Entry 2N2V (solution NMR); this record covers chains A and B.

[Chain A]
Protein: Insulin A chain
UniProt: P01308 (INS_HUMAN); residues 1-21 here correspond to UniProt positions 90-110 (UniProt number = residue number + 89)
Amino-acid sequence (21 residues; numbered 1 to 21; the number before each row is that of its first residue):
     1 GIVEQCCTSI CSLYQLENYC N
Cystine bridges: Cys6-Cys11

[Chain B]
Protein: Insulin B chain
UniProt: P01308 (INS_HUMAN); residues 1-30 here correspond to UniProt positions 25-54 (UniProt number = residue number + 24)
Amino-acid sequence (30 residues; each row starts with the number of its first residue):
     1 FVNQHLCGSH LVEALYLVCG ERGFFVTPAT
Covalently attached groups: covalent link Val26-Ala29
Modified / non-standard residues: Val26 (norvaline; NVA); Ala29 (3-(1h-1,2,3-triazol-5-yl)-l-alanine; HIX)
Sequence notes: engineered mutation Val26 (Tyr50 in P01308), Ala29 (Lys53 in P01308)

[Interface between chain A and chain B]
Residue-residue contacts (26):
  Cys6(A) - His5(B)
  Cys6(A) - Leu6(B)
  Cys7(A) - His5(B)
  Cys7(A) - Leu6(B)
  Cys7(A) - Cys7(B)  disulfide
  Thr8(A) - His5(B)
  Ser9(A) - His5(B)
  Ile10(A) - Asn3(B)
  Ile10(A) - Gln4(B)
  Ile10(A) - His5(B)
  Cys11(A) - Asn3(B)
  Cys11(A) - Gln4(B)
  Cys11(A) - Leu6(B)
  Ser12(A) - Asn3(B)
  Leu13(A) - Phe1(B)
  Leu13(A) - Val18(B)
  Leu16(A) - Phe1(B)
  Leu16(A) - Leu15(B)
  Leu16(A) - Val18(B)
  Glu17(A) - Val18(B)
  Glu17(A) - Cys19(B)
  Tyr19(A) - Leu15(B)
  Tyr19(A) - Phe24(B)
  Cys20(A) - Cys19(B)  disulfide
  Cys20(A) - Arg22(B)
  Cys20(A) - Phe24(B)
Interface residues without a listed pair, chain A (13 interface residues in all): Val3
Interface residues without a listed pair, chain B (14 interface residues in all): Leu11, Ala14, Gly23
Inter-chain disulfides: Cys7(A)-Cys7(B), Cys20(A)-Cys19(B)

[Summary]
13 residues of chain A face 14 of chain B across their interface; the contacts include 2 disulfide bonds.
Chain A is Insulin A chain and chain B is Insulin B chain; the structure, Solution structure of [B26-B29
triazole cross-linked]-insulin analogue at pH 1.9, was determined by solution NMR together with 2N2W and 2N2X
from the same study.
